PDB entry 3INZ | X-ray diffraction, 1.70 A resolution | chains A and F of the 6 polymer chains in the assembly

Chain A (and F):
Name: Protein hfq
From: Pseudomonas aeruginosa
Notes: chain F of this document is another copy of the same molecule, construct and numbering; everything in this record applies to it too
UniProtKB: Q9HUM0 (HFQ_PSEAE); numbering as in UniProt (aligned over 1-82)
Chain sequence (82 residues; row label = number of the first residue in the row):
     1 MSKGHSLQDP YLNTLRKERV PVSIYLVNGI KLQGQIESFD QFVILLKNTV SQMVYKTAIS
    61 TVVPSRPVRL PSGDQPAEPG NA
Unresolved in the structure: 1-2, 72-82 (chain F: 1-3, 75-82)
Construct notes: engineered mutation Thr57 (His in Q9HUM0)
Bound ions: Cd2+ near Asp9 (its only coordinating residue here); Na+: Ser51 (shared with 1 residue of chain B)
From the paper describing this entry:
  - self-association interface (contacts with another copy of this molecule); pairs are residue here / residue on that copy: Thr57-Thr57 (water-mediated contact), Thr57-Ile59 (water-mediated contact)
  - mutagenesis - H57T: decreased stability

Chain A / chain F interface:
Pairs across the interface (46):
  Lys3(A) with Asp9(F); Asn13(F), hydrogen bond; Arg16(F); Ser38(F); Phe39(F), hydrogen bond (backbone-backbone); Asp74(F), hydrogen bond (side chain-backbone)
  Gly4(A) with Phe39(F), hydrogen bond (backbone-backbone); Asp40(F)
  His5(A) with Asp40(F)
  Ser6(A) with Asp40(F)
  Leu7(A) with Ser38(F); Phe39(F); Asp40(F), hydrogen bond (backbone-side chain)
  Gln8(A) with Asp40(F); Phe42(F); Val43(F); Met53(F); Tyr55(F), hydrogen bond
  Tyr11(A) with Leu45(F), hydrophobic; Ser51(F), hydrogen bond (side chain-backbone); Gln52(F); Met53(F), hydrophobic
  Leu12(A) with Met53(F), hydrophobic
  Leu26(A) with Asn28(F), hydrogen bond (backbone-side chain)
  Val27(A) with Asn28(F), hydrogen bond (backbone-side chain); Ala58(F), hydrophobic
  Gly29(A) with Asn28(F)
  Lys56(A) with Tyr55(F)
  Ile59(A) with Tyr55(F); Ala58(F)
  Ser60(A) with Leu26(F); Met53(F); Val54(F); Tyr55(F), hydrogen bond (backbone-backbone); Ala58(F)
  Thr61(A) with Gln52(F), hydrogen bond; Met53(F), hydrogen bond (side chain-backbone); Val54(F)
  Val62(A) with Gln52(F); Met53(F), hydrogen bond (backbone-backbone)
  Val63(A) with Val50(F), hydrophobic; Gln52(F)
  Pro64(A) with Val50(F); Ser51(F)
  Arg66(A) with Val50(F)
  Pro67(A) with Val50(F)
Also at the interface, not in a pair above, chain A (24 interface residues in all): Asn28, Ile44, Thr57, Ser65
Also at the interface, not in a pair above, chain F (23 interface residues in all): Val27, Leu32, Thr49, Thr57

In short:
24 residues of chain A face 23 of chain F across their interface; the contacts include 13 hydrogen bonds.
Polar contacts include Lys3(A)-Asn13(F), Lys3(A)-Asp74(F) and Leu7(A)-Asp40(F). The paper reports that H57T of
chain A reduces stability; a self-association interface involving Thr57(A).
Both chains are Protein hfq (Pseudomonas aeruginosa). Entry 3INZ (H57T Hfq from Pseudomonas aeruginosa) was
determined by X-ray diffraction (same publication as 3M4G).
